5M49 - chain A; structure by X-ray diffraction, 1.51 A resolution.

Chain A:
Name: Aminotransferase class-III
Source organism: Rhizobium freirei PRF 81
Reference sequence: N6UXY4 (N6UXY4_9RHIZ); numbering as in UniProt (aligned over 1-436)
Sequence (436 residues; row label = number of the first residue in the row):
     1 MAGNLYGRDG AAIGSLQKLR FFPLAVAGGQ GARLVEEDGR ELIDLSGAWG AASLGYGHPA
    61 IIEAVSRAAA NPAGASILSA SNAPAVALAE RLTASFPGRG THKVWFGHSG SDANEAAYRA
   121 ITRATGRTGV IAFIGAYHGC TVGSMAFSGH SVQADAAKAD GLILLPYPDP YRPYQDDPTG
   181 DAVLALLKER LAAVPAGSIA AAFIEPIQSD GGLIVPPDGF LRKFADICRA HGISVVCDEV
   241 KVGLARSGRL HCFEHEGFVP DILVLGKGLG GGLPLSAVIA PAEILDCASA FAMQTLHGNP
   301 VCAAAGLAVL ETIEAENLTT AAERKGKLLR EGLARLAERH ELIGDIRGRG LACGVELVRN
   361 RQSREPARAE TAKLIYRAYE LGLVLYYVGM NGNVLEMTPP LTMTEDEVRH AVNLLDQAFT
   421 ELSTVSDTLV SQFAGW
Disordered / not traced: 1-2, 98, 149-157, 423
Covalent attachments: pyridoxal phosphate (PLP) linked to Lys267
Small-molecule neighbours:
  - (3R)-3-azanylazepan-2-one (7F4): Leu19, Trp49, Leu78, Tyr137, Asp210, Lys241, Met293, Thr295, Trp436
  - (3R)-3-azanylazepan-2-one / (3S)-3-azanylazepan-2-one: Leu19, Trp49, Leu78, Tyr137, Asp210, Lys241, Met293, Thr295, Trp436
  - (3S)-3-azanylazepan-2-one (8F4): Leu19, Trp49, Leu78, Tyr137, Asp210, Lys241, Met293, Thr295, Trp436
  - pyridoxal phosphate (PLP): Ser109, Gly110, Ser111, Asn114, Tyr137, His138, Gly139, Glu205, Ser209, Asp238, Val240, Lys241, Gln294, Thr295

Summary:
Chain A binds (3S)-3-azanylazepan-2-one, (3R)-3-azanylazepan-2-one and (3R)-3-azanylazepan-2-one /
(3S)-3-azanylazepan-2-one. Covalently linked pyridoxal phosphate: at Lys267.
Chain A is Aminotransferase class-III (Rhizobium freirei PRF 81); the structure, Alpha-amino
epsilon-caprolactam racemase in complex with PLP and D/L alpha amino epsilon-caprolactam (internal aldimine),
was determined by X-ray diffraction (same publication as 5M46, 5M4B and 5M4D).
